Entry 6HHG (X-ray diffraction, 2.30 A resolution); this record covers chain A.

== Chain A ==
Protein: RAC-alpha serine/threonine-protein kinase
Organism: Homo sapiens
Notes: EC 2.7.11.1
UniProt: P31749 (AKT1_HUMAN); numbering as in UniProt (aligned over 2-446)
Chain sequence (446 residues; row label = number of the first residue in the row):
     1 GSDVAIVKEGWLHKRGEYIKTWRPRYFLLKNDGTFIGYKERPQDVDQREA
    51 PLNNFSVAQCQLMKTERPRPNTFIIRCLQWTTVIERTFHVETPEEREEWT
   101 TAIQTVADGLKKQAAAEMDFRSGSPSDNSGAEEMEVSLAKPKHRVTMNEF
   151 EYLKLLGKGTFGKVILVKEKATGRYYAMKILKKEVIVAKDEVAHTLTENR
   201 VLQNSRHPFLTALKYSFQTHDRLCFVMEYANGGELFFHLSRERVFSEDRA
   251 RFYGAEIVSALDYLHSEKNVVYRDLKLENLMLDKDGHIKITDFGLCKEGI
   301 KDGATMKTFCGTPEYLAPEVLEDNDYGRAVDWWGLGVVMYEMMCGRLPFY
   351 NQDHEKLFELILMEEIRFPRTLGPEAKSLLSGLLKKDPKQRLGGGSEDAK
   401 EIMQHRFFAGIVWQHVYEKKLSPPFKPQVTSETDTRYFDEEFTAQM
Unresolved in the structure: 1-2, 45-48, 113-143, 187-204, 302-304, 445-446
Sequence notes: expression tag (1); engineered mutation Ala-114 (Glu in P31749), Ala-115 (Glu in P31749), Ala-116 (Glu in P31749)
Disulfides: Cys-60/Cys-77
Covalently attached groups: compound G4T linked to Cys-310
Small-molecule neighbours: G4T (N-[2-chloranyl-5-[[1-[[4-(5-oxidanylidene-3-phenyl-6H-1,6-naphthyridin-2-yl)phenyl]methyl]piperidin-4-yl]carbamoylamino]phenyl]propanamide): Gly-16, Glu-17, Tyr-18, Gln-79, Trp-80, Thr-82, Ile-84, Glu-85, Ser-205, Leu-210, Thr-211, Leu-264, Lys-268, Val-270, Val-271, Tyr-272, Arg-273, Asp-274, Ile-290, Thr-291, Asp-292, Cys-296, Lys-297, Gly-311
Curated features (UniProtKB/Swiss-Prot):
  - active site: Asp-274 (Proton acceptor)
  - binding site (1D-myo-inositol 1,3,4,5-tetrakisphosphate): Lys-14 to Ile-19, Arg-23 to Arg-25, Asn-53, Arg-86
  - binding site (ATP): Leu-156 to Val-164, Lys-179
  - modified residue: Lys-14 (N6-acetyllysine), Lys-20 (N6-acetyllysine), Ser-124 (Phosphoserine), Ser-126 (Phosphoserine), Ser-129 (Phosphoserine), Tyr-176 (Phosphotyrosine), Thr-308 (Phosphothreonine)
  - glycosylation: Ser-126 (O-linked (GlcNAc) serine), Ser-129 (O-linked (GlcNAc) serine), Thr-305 (O-linked (GlcNAc) threonine), Thr-312 (O-linked (GlcNAc) threonine)
  - cross-link: Lys-284 (Glycyl lysine isopeptide (Lys-Gly) (interchain with G-Cter in ubiquitin))
  - natural variant: Glu-17 (E17K: In PROTEUSS and breast cancer), Arg-25 (R25C: In CWS6), Thr-435 (T435P: In CWS6)
  - mutagenesis: Lys-8 (K8R: Substantial reduction of ubiquitination, phosphorylation at T-308 and S-473, AKT activation as well as IGF1-induced membrane recruitment ...), Lys-14 (K14A: Impairs interaction with PtdIns(3,4,5)P3 and PtdIns(3,4)P2 ...), Glu-17 (E17K: Loss of membrane localization; when associated with Q-20), Lys-20 (K20Q: Substantial reduction of phosphorylation at T-308 and S-473, reduced AKT activation, and reduced binding to PIP3 as well as IGF1-induced membrane recruitment. Loss of membrane localization ...), Arg-25 (R25A: Impairs interaction with PtdIns(3,4,5)P3 and PtdIns(3,4)P2), Arg-76 to Leu-78 (Abolished binding to cyclin-A, preventing phosphorylation by CDK2), Arg-86 (R86A: Impairs interaction with PtdIns(3,4,5)P3 and PtdIns(3,4)P2), Tyr-176 (Y176F: Significant loss of interaction with TNK2. Loss of membrane localization. Significant reduction in phosphorylation on Ser-473), Lys-179 (K179M: Abolished serine/threonine-protein kinase activity), Arg-273 to Leu-275 (Abolished binding to cyclin-A, preventing phosphorylation by CDK2), Thr-305 (T305A: Reduces O-GlcNAc levels; Reduces O-GlcNAc levels even more; when associated with A-312; T305Y: Abolishes phosphorylation at Thr-308), Thr-308 (T308D: 5-fold activation and 18-fold activation; when associated with D-473), 1 further mutagenesis entry in UniProt
What the authors report for this chain:
  - binding site for G4T: Glu-17, Trp-80, Cys-310

== Overview ==
Covalently linked compound G4T: at Cys-310. Curated annotation (UniProt) lists active-site residue Asp-274, 11
residues binding 1D-myo-inositol 1,3,4,5-tetrakisphosphate, 10 ATP-binding residues and 17 mutagenesis sites.
From the paper: a binding site for G4T at Glu-17, Trp-80 and Cys-310.
Chain A is RAC-alpha serine/threonine-protein kinase (Homo sapiens); the structure, Crystal Structure of AKT1
in Complex with Covalent-Allosteric AKT Inhibitor 27, was determined by X-ray diffraction (same publication as
6HHH, 6HHI and 6HHJ).
